PDB entry 7V9S | electron microscopy, 11.00 A resolution (very low resolution: no residue pairs are listed; an interface is given only as per-side residue counts) | chains W and I of the 26 polymer chains in the assembly

[Chain W]
Protein: Histone H3.1
Organism: Homo sapiens
UniProtKB: P68431 (H31_HUMAN); residues 0-135 here correspond to UniProt positions 1-136 (UniProt number = residue number + 1)
Chain sequence (136 residues; each row starts with the number of its first residue; numbering starts at 0):
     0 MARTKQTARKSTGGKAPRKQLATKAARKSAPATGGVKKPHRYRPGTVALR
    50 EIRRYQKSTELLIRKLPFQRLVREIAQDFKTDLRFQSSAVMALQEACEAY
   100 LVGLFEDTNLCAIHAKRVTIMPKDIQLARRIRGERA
Disordered / not traced: 0-35
Swiss-Prot annotation at these positions:
  - modified residue: Arg2 (Asymmetric dimethylarginine), Thr3 (Phosphothreonine), Lys4 (Allysine), Gln5 (5-glutamyl dopamine), Thr6 (Phosphothreonine), Arg8 (Citrulline), Lys9 (N6,N6,N6-trimethyllysine), Ser10 (ADP-ribosylserine), Thr11 (Phosphothreonine), Lys14 (N6-(2-hydroxyisobutyryl)lysine), Arg17 (Asymmetric dimethylarginine), Lys18 (N6-(2-hydroxyisobutyryl)lysine), Lys23 (N6-(2-hydroxyisobutyryl)lysine), Arg26 (Citrulline), Lys27 (N6,N6,N6-trimethyllysine), Ser28 (ADP-ribosylserine), Lys36 (N6,N6,N6-trimethyllysine), Lys37 (N6-methyllysine), Tyr41 (Phosphotyrosine), Lys56 (N6,N6,N6-trimethyllysine) and 8 more in UniProt
  - lipidation: Lys18 (N6-decanoyllysine)

[Chain I]
Molecule: 408-nt DNA strand
Organism: Homo sapiens
Sequence (408 nucleotides; numbered -2 to 405; the number before each row is that of its first residue; numbers below 1 keep their minus sign (DT-2 is residue -2)):
    -2 TTAGGGTTAGGGTTAGGGTTAGGGTTAGGGTTAGGGTTAGGGTTAGGGTT
    48 AGGGTTAGGGTTAGGGTTAGGGTTAGGGTTAGGGTTAGGGTTAGGGTTAG
    98 GGTTAGGGTTAGGGTTAGGGTTAGGGTTAGGGTTAGGGTTAGGGTTAGGG
   148 TTAGGGTTAGGGTTAGGGTTAGGGTTAGGGTTAGGGTTAGGGTTAGGGTT
   198 AGGGTTAGGGTTAGGGTTAGGGTTAGGGTTAGGGTTAGGGTTAGGGTTAG
   248 GGTTAGGGTTAGGGTTAGGGTTAGGGTTAGGGTTAGGGTTAGGGTTAGGG
   298 TTAGGGTTAGGGTTAGGGTTAGGGTTAGGGTTAGGGTTAGGGTTAGGGTT
   348 AGGGTTAGGGTTAGGGTTAGGGTTAGGGTTAGGGTTAGGGTTAGGGTTAG
   398 GGTTAGGG
Disordered / not traced: -2 to 0, 389-405

[Interface between chain W and chain I]
At this resolution (11 A) residue pairs are not listed: 24 residues of chain W and 16 of chain I lie at the interface.

[Overview]
24 residues of chain W face 16 of chain I across their interface.
Here chain W is Histone H3.1 and chain I is a 408-nt DNA strand, both from Homo sapiens. Entry 7V9S (Telomeric
trinucleosome in open state) was determined by electron microscopy together with 7V90, 7V96, 7V9C, 7V9J, 7V9K
and 7VA4 from the same study.
